9C1L - chains D and H of the 11 polymer chains in the assembly; structure by electron microscopy, 2.65 A resolution.

== Chain D (and H) ==
Protein: Inner capsid protein VP2
Source organism: Simian rotavirus A strain RRV
Notes: chain H of this document is another copy of the same molecule, construct and numbering; everything in this record applies to it too
Reference sequence: B3F2X3 (B3F2X3_ROTRH); numbering as in UniProt (aligned over 1-887)
Amino-acid sequence (887 residues; row label = number of the first residue in the row):
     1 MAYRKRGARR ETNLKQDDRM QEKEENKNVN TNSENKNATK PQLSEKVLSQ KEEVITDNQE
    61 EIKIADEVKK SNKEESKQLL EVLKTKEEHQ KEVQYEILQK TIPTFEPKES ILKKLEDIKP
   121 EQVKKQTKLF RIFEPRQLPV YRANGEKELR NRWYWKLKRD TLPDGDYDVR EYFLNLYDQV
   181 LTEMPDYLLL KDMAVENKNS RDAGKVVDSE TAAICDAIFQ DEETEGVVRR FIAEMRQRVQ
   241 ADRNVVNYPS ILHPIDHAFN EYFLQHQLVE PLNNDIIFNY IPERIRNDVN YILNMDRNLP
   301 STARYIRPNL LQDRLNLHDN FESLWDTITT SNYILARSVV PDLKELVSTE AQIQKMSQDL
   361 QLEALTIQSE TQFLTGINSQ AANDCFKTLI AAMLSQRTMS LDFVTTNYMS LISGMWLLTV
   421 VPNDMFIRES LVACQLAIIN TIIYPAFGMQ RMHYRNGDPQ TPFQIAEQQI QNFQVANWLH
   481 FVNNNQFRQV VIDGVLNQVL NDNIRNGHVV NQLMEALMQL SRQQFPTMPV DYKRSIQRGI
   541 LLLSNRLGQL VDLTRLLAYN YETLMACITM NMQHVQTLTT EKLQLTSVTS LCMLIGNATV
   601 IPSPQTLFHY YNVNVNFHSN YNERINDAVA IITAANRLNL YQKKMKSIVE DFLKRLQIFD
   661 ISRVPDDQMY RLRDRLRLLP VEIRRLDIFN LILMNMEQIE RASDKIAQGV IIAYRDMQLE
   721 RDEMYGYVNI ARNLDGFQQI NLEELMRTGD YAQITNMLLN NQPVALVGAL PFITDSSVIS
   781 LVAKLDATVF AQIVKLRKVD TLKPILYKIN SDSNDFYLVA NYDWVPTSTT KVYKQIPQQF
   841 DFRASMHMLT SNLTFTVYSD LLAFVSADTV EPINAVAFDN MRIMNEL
Unresolved in the structure: 1-60 (chain H: 1-82)

== Chain D / chain H interface ==
Contacting residue pairs (102):
  K191(D) - D666(H)
  S200(D) - Q642(H)
  R201(D) - Y641(H)
  R201(D) - Q642(H)  hydrogen bond (backbone-side chain)
  R201(D) - R747(H)
  R201(D) - T748(H)
  D202(D) - Y641(H)
  D202(D) - Q642(H)
  D202(D) - K644(H)  hydrogen bond (backbone-side chain)
  A203(D) - K644(H)  hydrogen bond (backbone-side chain)
  F219(D) - T748(H)
  Q220(D) - R797(H)  hydrogen bond (backbone-side chain)
  D221(D) - R797(H)
  E222(D) - R797(H)
  G226(D) - D750(H)
  R229(D) - T748(H)
  R229(D) - G749(H)
  R229(D) - R797(H)
  R230(D) - T748(H)
  R230(D) - D750(H)  salt bridge
  A233(D) - R747(H)
  V239(D) - Y670(H)  hydrophobic
  A241(D) - D667(H)
  A241(D) - Y670(H)  hydrophobic
  A241(D) - R671(H)  hydrogen bond (backbone-side chain)
  A241(D) - D674(H)
  N244(D) - D667(H)
  N274(D) - E429(H)  hydrogen bond
  F278(D) - N456(H)
  N287(D) - H453(H)  hydrogen bond
  V289(D) - N440(H)
  V289(D) - R451(H)
  V289(D) - M452(H)
  V289(D) - H453(H)
  I292(D) - T405(H)
  I292(D) - A433(H)  hydrophobic
  I292(D) - A437(H)
  L293(D) - A433(H)
  N294(D) - L401(H)  hydrogen bond (side chain-backbone)
  N294(D) - E429(H)
  N294(D) - S430(H)  hydrogen bond
  N294(D) - A433(H)
  M295(D) - I427(H)
  M295(D) - E429(H)
  M295(D) - S430(H)  hydrogen bond (backbone-side chain)
  D296(D) - Y95(H)  hydrogen bond
  D296(D) - S400(H)
  D296(D) - I427(H)
  D296(D) - T580(H)  hydrogen bond (backbone-side chain)
  D296(D) - K582(H)  salt bridge
  R297(D) - Y95(H)
  R297(D) - L98(H)
  R297(D) - I427(H)
  R297(D) - L578(H)
  R297(D) - T579(H)
  R297(D) - T580(H)
  N298(D) - I427(H)
  N298(D) - Q576(H)  hydrogen bond
  N298(D) - T577(H)  hydrogen bond (side chain-backbone)
  N298(D) - L578(H)  hydrogen bond (backbone-backbone)
  P300(D) - L98(H)
  P300(D) - E322(H)
  P300(D) - L578(H)  hydrophobic
  S301(D) - E322(H)  hydrogen bond (backbone-side chain)
  T302(D) - D667(H)
  Q605(D) - K84(H)
  H609(D) - E87(H)  salt bridge
  L853(D) - D667(H)
  L853(D) - Y670(H)  hydrophobic
  T854(D) - D667(H)
  T856(D) - I97(H)
  T856(D) - T101(H)
  V857(D) - I97(H)
  Y858(D) - Q94(H)
  Y858(D) - I97(H)  hydrophobic
  Y858(D) - L98(H)
  S859(D) - Q94(H)  hydrogen bond (backbone-side chain)
  D860(D) - Q90(H)
  D860(D) - Q94(H)
  A863(D) - K91(H)
  A863(D) - Q94(H)
  A863(D) - Y95(H)
  F864(D) - Q94(H)
  F864(D) - Y95(H)  hydrophobic
  D868(D) - F403(H)
  D868(D) - V404(H)
  D868(D) - T405(H)  hydrogen bond
  T869(D) - T405(H)
  T869(D) - T406(H)
  V870(D) - T406(H)
  E871(D) - T366(H)
  E871(D) - I367(H)
  E871(D) - T406(H)
  E871(D) - Y532(H)
  P872(D) - Q368(H)
  I873(D) - T366(H)
  N874(D) - M528(H)
  N874(D) - Y532(H)
  N880(D) - Q450(H)  hydrogen bond
  R882(D) - T527(H)  hydrogen bond (side chain-backbone)
  R882(D) - M528(H)
  R882(D) - P529(H)
Also at the interface, not in a pair above, chain D (56 interface residues in all): N199, V227, R286, L299, K344, V876
Also at the interface, not in a pair above, chain H (57 interface residues in all): L436, Y454, P665, E744

== In short ==
56 residues of chain D and 57 residues of chain H are in contact; the contacts include 20 hydrogen bonds and 3
salt bridges. Polar pairs include R230(D)-D750(H), D296(D)-K582(H) and H609(D)-E87(H).
Both chains are Inner capsid protein VP2 (Simian rotavirus A strain RRV). Entry 9C1L (Rhesus rotavirus (VP1
structure at 2.65 Angstrom resolution)) was determined by electron microscopy.
